PDB entry 5TJ4 | X-ray diffraction, 3.50 A resolution | chain A

# Chain A
Name: Sugar ABC transporter substrate-binding protein, Gasdermin-B fusion protein
Organism: Escherichia coli, Homo sapiens
Reference sequence: chimeric construct of A0A178SBV6, Q8TAX9: residues 1-366 from A0A178SBV6 (A0A178SBV6_ECOLX) positions 27-392 (UniProt number = residue number + 26); residues 1220-1410 from Q8TAX9 positions 220-410 (UniProt number = residue number - 1000)
Sequence (561 residues; row label = number of the first residue in the row; note: 849 numbers in that range are skipped by the numbering (no residue carries them; nothing is unmodelled there)):
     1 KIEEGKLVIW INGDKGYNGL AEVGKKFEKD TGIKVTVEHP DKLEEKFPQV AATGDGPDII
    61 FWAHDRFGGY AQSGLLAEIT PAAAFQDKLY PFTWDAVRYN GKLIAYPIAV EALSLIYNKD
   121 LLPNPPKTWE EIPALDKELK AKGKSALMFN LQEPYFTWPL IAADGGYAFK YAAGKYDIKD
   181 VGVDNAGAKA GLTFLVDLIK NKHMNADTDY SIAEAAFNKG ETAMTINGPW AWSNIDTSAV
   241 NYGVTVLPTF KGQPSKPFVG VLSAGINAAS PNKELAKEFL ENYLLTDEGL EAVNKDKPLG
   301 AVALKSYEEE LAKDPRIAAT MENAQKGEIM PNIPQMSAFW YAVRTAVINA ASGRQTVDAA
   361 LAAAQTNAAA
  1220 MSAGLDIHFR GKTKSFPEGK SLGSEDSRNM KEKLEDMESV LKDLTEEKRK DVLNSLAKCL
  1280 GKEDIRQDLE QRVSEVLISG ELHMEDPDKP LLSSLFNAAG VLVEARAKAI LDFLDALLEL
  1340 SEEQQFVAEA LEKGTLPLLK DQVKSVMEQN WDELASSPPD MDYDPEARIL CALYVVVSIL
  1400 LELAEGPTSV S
Unresolved in the structure: 1235-1240, 1409-1410
Construct notes: linker (367-370, 1220)
Bound ions: Na+: Lys29 (shared with 2 residues of chain E)

# Overview
Chain A is Sugar ABC transporter substrate-binding protein, Gasdermin-B fusion protein (Escherichia coli, Homo
sapiens); the structure, Gasdermin-B C-terminal domain containing the polymorphism residues Gly299:Pro306
fused to maltose binding protein, was determined by X-ray diffraction together with 5TIB and 5TJ2 from the
same study.
